Entry 4ZCQ (X-ray diffraction, 1.92 A resolution); this record covers chain A.

Chain A:
Protein: Cholinephosphate cytidylyltransferase
From: Plasmodium falciparum
Notes: EC 2.7.7.15
Reference sequence: Q8IEE9 (Q8IEE9_PLAF7); numbering as in UniProt; present here: 581-710, 729-775
Sequence (180 residues; numbered 578 to 775; 18 numbers in that range are skipped by the numbering (no residue carries them; nothing is unmodelled there); the number before each row is that of its first residue):
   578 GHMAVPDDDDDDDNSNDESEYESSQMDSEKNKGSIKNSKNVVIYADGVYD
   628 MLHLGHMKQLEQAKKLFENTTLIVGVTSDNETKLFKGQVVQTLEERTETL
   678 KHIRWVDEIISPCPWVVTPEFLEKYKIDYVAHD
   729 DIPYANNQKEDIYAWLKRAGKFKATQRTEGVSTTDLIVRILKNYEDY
Unresolved in the structure: 578-615, 729-737, 773-775
Construct notes: expression tag (578-580)
Small-molecule neighbours: choline ion (CHT): Asp-623, Gly-624, Thr-654, Trp-692, His-709, Tyr-741
From the paper describing this entry:
  - mutagenesis - K663A: abolished catalytic activity
  - mutagenesis - K663A, T761A, T762A: decreased binding to CTP
  - catalytic residues: Lys-663, Thr-761, Thr-762
  - mutagenesis - Y626F/Q636A: decreased catalytic activity on CTP
  - mutagenesis - T761A, T762A: abolished catalytic activity on CTP

Overview:
Ligands of chain A: choline ion. From the paper: catalytic residues Lys-663, Thr-761 and Thr-762; K663A, T761A
and T762A reduce binding to CTP.
Chain A is Cholinephosphate cytidylyltransferase (Plasmodium falciparum); the structure, Crystal structure of
the C-terminal catalytic domain of Plasmodium falciparum CTP:phosphocholine cytidylyltransferase in complex
with choline, was determined by X-ray diffraction, deposited together with 4ZCP, 4ZCR, 4ZCT and 4ZCS.
